Entry 8XFE (electron microscopy, 2.98 A resolution); this record covers chains A and E of the 5 polymer chains in the assembly.

[Chain A (and E)]
Molecule: Dsr2(h171a)
Source organism: Bacillus sp. DSM 5850
Notes: chain E of this document is another copy of the same molecule, construct and numbering; everything in this record applies to it too
Chain sequence (1005 residues; numbered 1 to 1005; the number before each row is that of its first residue):
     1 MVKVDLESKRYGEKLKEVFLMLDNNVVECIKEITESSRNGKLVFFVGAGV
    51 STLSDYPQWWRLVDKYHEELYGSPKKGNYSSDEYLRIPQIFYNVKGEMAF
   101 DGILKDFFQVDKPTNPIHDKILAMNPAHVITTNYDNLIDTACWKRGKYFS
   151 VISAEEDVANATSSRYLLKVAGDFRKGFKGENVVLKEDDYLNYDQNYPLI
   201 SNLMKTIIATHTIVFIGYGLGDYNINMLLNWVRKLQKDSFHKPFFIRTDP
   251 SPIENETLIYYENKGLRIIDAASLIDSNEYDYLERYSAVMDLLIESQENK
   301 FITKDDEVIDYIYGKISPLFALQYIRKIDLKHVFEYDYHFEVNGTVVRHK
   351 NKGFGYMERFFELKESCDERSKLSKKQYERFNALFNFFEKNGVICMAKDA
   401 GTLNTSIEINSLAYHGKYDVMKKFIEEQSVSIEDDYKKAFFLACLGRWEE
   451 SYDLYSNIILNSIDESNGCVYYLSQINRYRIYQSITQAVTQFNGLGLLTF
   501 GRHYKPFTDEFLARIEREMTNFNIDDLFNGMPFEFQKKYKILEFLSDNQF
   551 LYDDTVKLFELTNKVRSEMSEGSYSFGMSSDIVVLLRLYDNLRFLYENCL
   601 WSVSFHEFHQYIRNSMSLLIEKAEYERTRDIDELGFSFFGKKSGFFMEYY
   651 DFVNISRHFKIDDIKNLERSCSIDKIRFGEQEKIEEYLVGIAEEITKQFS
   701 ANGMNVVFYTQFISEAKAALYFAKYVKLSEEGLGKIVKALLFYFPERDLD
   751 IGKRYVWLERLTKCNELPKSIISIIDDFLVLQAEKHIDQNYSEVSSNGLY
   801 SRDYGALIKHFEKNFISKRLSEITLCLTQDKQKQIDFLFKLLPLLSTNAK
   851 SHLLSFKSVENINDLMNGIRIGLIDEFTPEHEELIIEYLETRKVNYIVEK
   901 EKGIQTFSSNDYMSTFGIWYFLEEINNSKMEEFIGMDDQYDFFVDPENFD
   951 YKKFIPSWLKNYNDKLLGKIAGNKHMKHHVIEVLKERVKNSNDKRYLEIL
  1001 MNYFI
Not modelled in the structure: 1-24 (chain E: 1-26, 299-1005)
What the authors report for this chain:
  - mutagenesis - Y71A, Y71A/R86A, Y71A/Y260A, Y71A/R86A/Y260A, Y260A, H349A, Y504A/K505A, Y574A/F576A/G577A, N702A/G703A/M704A, N961A: decreased catalytic activity
  - mutagenesis - R86A: unchanged catalytic activity
  - catalytic residues: Asn133 (from molecular simulation)
  - mutagenesis - N133A: abolished catalytic activity

[How chain A and chain E interact]
Contacting residue pairs (21; chain A residue first):
  Tyr71(A) with Glu254(E); Glu256(E); Thr257(E), hydrogen bond
  Arg86(A) with Tyr260(E); Tyr261(E), hydrogen bond
  Gln89(A) with Tyr260(E), hydrogen bond
  Ile90(A) with Tyr260(E), hydrophobic
  Asn93(A) with Tyr260(E)
  Leu191(A) with Asn230(E); Arg233(E)
  Asn192(A) with Arg233(E)
  Asn230(A) with Leu191(E)
  Arg233(A) with Leu191(E)
  Glu254(A) with Tyr71(E), hydrogen bond
  Glu256(A) with Leu70(E); Tyr71(E); Ile90(E)
  Thr257(A) with Ile90(E)
  Tyr260(A) with Gln89(E); Ile90(E), hydrophobic; Glu187(E), hydrogen bond
Also at the interface, not in a pair above, chain A (17 interface residues in all): Asn78, Asp82, Ile259, Lys264
Also at the interface, not in a pair above, chain E (18 interface residues in all): Asn78, Val94, Leu220, Gly221, Asn226

[In short]
17 residues of chain A and 18 residues of chain E are in contact, with 5 hydrogen bonds. Polar contacts
include Tyr71(A)-Thr257(E), Arg86(A)-Tyr261(E) and Gln89(A)-Tyr260(E). From the paper: the catalytic residue
Asn133(A); Y71A, Y71A/R86A and Y71A/Y260A of chain A, among others, reduce catalytic activity; 12
substitutions were tested in all.
Chain A and chain E are both Dsr2(h171a) (Bacillus sp. DSM 5850); the structure, Cryo-EM structure of
defence-associated sirtuin 2 (DSR2) H171A protein in complex with DSR anti-defence 1(DSAD1), was determined by
electron microscopy, deposited together with 8XEW and 8XFF.
